Entry 6H8K (X-ray diffraction, 3.79 A resolution); this record covers chains I and K of the 73 polymer chains in the assembly.

# Chain I
Molecule: Subunit NUIM of NADH:Ubiquinone Oxidoreductase (Complex I)
Organism: Yarrowia lipolytica
Notes: EC 1.6.99.3
UniProt: Q9UUT8 (Q9UUT8_YARLL); residues 72-196 carry their UniProt numbers (90 of 140 residues fall inside the UniProt entry; the rest is not from it)
Chain sequence (140 residues; row label = number of the first residue in the row; note: 39 numbers in that range are skipped by the numbering (no residue carries them; nothing is unmodelled there); X marks 50 residues of unknown identity (built as UNK)):
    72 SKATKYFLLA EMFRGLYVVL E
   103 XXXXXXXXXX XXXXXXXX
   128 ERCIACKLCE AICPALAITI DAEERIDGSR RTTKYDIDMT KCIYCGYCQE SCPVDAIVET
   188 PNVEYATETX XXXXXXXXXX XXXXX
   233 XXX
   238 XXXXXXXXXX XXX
Unresolved in the structure: 154-156
Metal / ion sites: 4Fe-4S cluster Fe site 1 near Cys133 (its only coordinating residue here); 4Fe-4S cluster Fe site 2: Cys140, Cys169, Cys172, Cys175
Residues lining bound ligands:
  - 4Fe-4S cluster (SF4), molecule 1: Arg129, Cys130, Ile131, Ala132, Cys133, Leu135, Cys136, Tyr162, Cys179, Val181, Ala183, Ile184
  - 4Fe-4S cluster (SF4), molecule 2: Cys140, Pro141, Leu143, Ala144, Ile164, Cys169, Ile170, Tyr171, Cys172, Gly173, Tyr174, Cys175, Glu186

# Chain K
Molecule: Subunit NUKM of protein NADH:Ubiquinone Oxidoreductase (Complex I)
Organism: Yarrowia lipolytica
Notes: EC 1.6.99.3
UniProt: Q9UUT7 (Q9UUT7_YARLL); residue numbers follow UniProt; this construct covers 59-205
Chain sequence (147 residues; row label = number of the first residue in the row):
    59 YTLTTLDAVA NWARQGSFWP VTFGLACCAV EMMHVSAPRY DQDRLGIIFR ASPRQSDIMI
   119 VAGTLTNKMA PVLRCVYDQM PEPRWVISMG SCANGGGYYH FSYSVVRGCD RIVPVDVYVP
   179 GCPPTSEALM YGVFQLQRKM RNTKITR
Unresolved in the structure: 154-157
Differences from the reference sequence: engineered mutation Cys133 (Gln in Q9UUT7)
Metal / ion sites: 4Fe-4S cluster Fe: Cys86, Cys150, Cys180
Residues lining bound ligands: 4Fe-4S cluster (SF4): Ala84, Cys85, Cys86, Gly121, Thr122, Gly148, Ser149, Cys150, Gly179, Cys180, Pro181
From the paper describing this entry:
  - mutagenesis - Q133C: unchanged catalytic activity

# Chain I / chain K interface
Pairs across the interface (27):
  Thr167(I) - Ser149(K)
  Thr167(I) - Asn152(K)
  Thr167(I) - Gly153(K)  hydrogen bond (backbone-backbone)
  Lys168(I) - Gly153(K)
  Lys168(I) - His158(K)
  Lys168(I) - Arg165(K)
  Cys169(I) - Ser149(K)
  Ile170(I) - His158(K)
  Ile170(I) - Cys180(K)  hydrogen bond (backbone-side chain)
  Tyr171(I) - Gly179(K)
  Tyr171(I) - Cys180(K)
  Val190(I) - Thr183(K)
  Val190(I) - Ala186(K)  hydrophobic
  Glu191(I) - Tyr189(K)
  Tyr192(I) - Pro178(K)  hydrophobic
  Ala193(I) - Tyr176(K)
  Ala193(I) - Pro178(K)
  Ala193(I) - Gln193(K)  hydrogen bond (backbone-side chain)
  Ala193(I) - Arg205(K)  hydrogen bond (backbone-side chain)
  Thr194(I) - Val175(K)
  Thr194(I) - Tyr176(K)  hydrogen bond (backbone-backbone)
  Thr194(I) - Arg205(K)
  Glu195(I) - Asp174(K)
  Glu195(I) - Tyr176(K)
  Glu195(I) - Lys197(K)
  Glu195(I) - Arg205(K)  salt bridge
  Thr196(I) - Tyr176(K)
Also at the interface, not in a pair above, chain I (13 interface residues in all): Ala142
Also at the interface, not in a pair above, chain K (26 interface residues in all): Arg97, Gln100, Phe159, Asp168, Val173, Val177, Glu185, Met188, Phe192

# Summary
The interface between chain I and chain K involves 13 residues on one side and 26 on the other, with 5
hydrogen bonds and 1 salt bridge. Among the polar pairs are Glu195(I)-Arg205(K), Ile170(I)-Cys180(K) and
Ala193(I)-Gln193(K). Bound to chain I: 4Fe-4S cluster. The paper reports that Q133C of chain K leaves
catalytic activity unchanged.
Here chain I is Subunit NUIM of NADH:Ubiquinone Oxidoreductase (Complex I) and chain K is Subunit NUKM of
protein NADH:Ubiquinone Oxidoreductase (Complex I), both from Yarrowia lipolytica. Entry 6H8K (Crystal
structure of a variant (Q133C in PSST) of Yarrowia lipolytica complex I) was determined by X-ray diffraction.
